PDB entry 3CI3 | X-ray diffraction, 1.11 A resolution | chain A

[Chain A]
Protein: Cobalamin adenosyltransferase PduO-like protein
Source organism: Lactobacillus reuteri
Notes: EC 2.5.1.17
UniProtKB: Q50EJ2 (Q50EJ2_LACRE); residues 2-188 here = UniProt positions 2-188
Sequence (194 residues; numbered -5 to 188; the number before each row is that of its first residue; numbers below 1 keep their minus sign (Gly-5 is residue -5)):
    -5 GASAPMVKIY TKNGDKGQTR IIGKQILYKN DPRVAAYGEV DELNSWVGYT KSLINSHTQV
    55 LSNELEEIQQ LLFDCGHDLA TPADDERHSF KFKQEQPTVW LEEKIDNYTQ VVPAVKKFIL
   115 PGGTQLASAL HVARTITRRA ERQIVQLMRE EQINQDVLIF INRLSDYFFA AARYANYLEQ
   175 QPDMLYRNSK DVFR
Unresolved in the structure: -5 to 0
Construct notes: expression tag (-5 to 1)
Metal / ion sites: Na+: Ile3 (together with triphosphate)
Small-molecule neighbours:
  - triphosphate (3PO): Ile3, Tyr4, Thr5, Lys6, Asn7, Gly8, Asp9, Gln12, Thr13, Lys23, Arg132, Asn156, Asp160
  - 5'-deoxyadenosine (5AD): Thr13, Arg14, Ile15, Lys23, Val28, Tyr31, Gly32, Arg132, Glu135, Arg136
  - cobalamin (B12): Lys2, Ile3, Thr5, Arg14, Ile15, Ile16, Gly17, Tyr31, Asp35, Phe67, Gly70, His71, Ala74, His82, Phe112, Ile113, Pro115, Arg128, Arg132, Ser159, Asp160, Phe163, Lys184, Val186, Phe187, Arg188

[Summary]
Ligands of chain A: triphosphate, 5'-deoxyadenosine and cobalamin.
Chain A is Cobalamin adenosyltransferase PduO-like protein (Lactobacillus reuteri); the structure, Structure
of the PduO-type ATP:co(I)rrinoid adenosyltransferase from Lactobacillus reuteri complexed with partial
adenosylcobalamin and PPPi, was determined by X-ray diffraction, deposited together with 3CI1 and 3CI4.
